Entry 7WPA (electron microscopy, 2.77 A resolution); this record covers chains A and B of the 4 polymer chains in the assembly.

# Chain A (and B)
Protein: Spike glycoprotein
Organism: Severe acute respiratory syndrome coronavirus 2
Notes: chain B of this document is another copy of the same molecule, construct and numbering; everything in this record applies to it too
UniProt: P0DTC2 (SPIKE_SARS2); aligned to UniProt positions 1-1205 over residues 1-1205 (the alignment contains insertions or deletions, so no single offset holds)
Chain sequence (1205 residues; row label = number of the first residue in the row):
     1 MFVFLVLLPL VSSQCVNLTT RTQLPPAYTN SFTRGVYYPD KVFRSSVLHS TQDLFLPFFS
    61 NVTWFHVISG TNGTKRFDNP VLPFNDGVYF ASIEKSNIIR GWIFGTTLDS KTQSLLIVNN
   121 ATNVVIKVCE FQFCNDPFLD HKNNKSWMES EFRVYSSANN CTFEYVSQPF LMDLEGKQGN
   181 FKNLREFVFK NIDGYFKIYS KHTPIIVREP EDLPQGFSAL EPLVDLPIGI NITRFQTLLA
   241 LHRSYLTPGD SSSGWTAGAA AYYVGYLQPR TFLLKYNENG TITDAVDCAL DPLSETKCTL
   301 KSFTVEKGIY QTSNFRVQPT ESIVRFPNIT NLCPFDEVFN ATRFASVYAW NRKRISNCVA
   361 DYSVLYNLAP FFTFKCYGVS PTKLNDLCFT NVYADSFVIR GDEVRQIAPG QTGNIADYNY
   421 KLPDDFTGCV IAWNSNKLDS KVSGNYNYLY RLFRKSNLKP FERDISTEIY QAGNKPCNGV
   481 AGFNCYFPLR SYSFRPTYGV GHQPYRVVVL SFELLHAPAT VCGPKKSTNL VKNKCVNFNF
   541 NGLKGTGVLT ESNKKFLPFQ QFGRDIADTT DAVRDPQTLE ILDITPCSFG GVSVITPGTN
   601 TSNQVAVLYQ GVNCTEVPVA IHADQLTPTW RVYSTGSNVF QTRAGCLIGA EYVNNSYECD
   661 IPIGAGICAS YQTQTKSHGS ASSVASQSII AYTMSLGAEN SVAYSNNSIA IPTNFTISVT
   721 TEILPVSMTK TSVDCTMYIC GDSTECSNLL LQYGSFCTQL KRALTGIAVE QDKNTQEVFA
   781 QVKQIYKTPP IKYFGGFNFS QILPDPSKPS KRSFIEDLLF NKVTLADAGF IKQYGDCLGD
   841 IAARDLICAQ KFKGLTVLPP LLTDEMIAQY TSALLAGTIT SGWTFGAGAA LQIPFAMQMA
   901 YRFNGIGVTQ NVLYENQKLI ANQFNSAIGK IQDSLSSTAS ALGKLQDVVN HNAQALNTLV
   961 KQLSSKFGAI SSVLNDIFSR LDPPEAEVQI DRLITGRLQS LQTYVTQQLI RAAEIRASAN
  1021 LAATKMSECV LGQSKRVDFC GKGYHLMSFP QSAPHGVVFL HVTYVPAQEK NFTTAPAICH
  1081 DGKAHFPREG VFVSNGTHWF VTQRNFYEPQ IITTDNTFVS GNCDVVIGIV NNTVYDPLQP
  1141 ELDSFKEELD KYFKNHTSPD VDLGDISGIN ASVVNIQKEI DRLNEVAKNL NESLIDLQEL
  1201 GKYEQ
Unresolved in the structure: 1-14, 67-77, 141-150, 174-180, 240-260, 675-684, 834-843, 1145-1205
Disulfide bonds: C288-C298, C333-C358, C388-C522, C477-C485, C535-C587, C614-C646, C659-C668, C735-C757, C1029-C1040, C1079-C1123
Covalently attached groups: N-acetylglucosamine (NAG) linked to N61, N279, N328, N613, N706, N714, N798, N1071, N1095, N1131
Construct notes: variant V67 (Ala in P0DTC2), I93 (Thr95 in P0DTC2), D140 (Gly142 in P0DTC2), R208 (Asn211 in P0DTC2), E209 (Leu212 in P0DTC2), P210 (Val213 in P0DTC2), E211 (Arg214 in P0DTC2), D336 (Gly339 in P0DTC2), L368 (Ser371 in P0DTC2), P370 (Ser373 in P0DTC2), F372 (Ser375 in P0DTC2), N414 (Lys417 in P0DTC2), K437 (Asn440 in P0DTC2), S443 (Gly446 in P0DTC2), N474 (Ser477 in P0DTC2), K475 (Thr478 in P0DTC2), A481 (Glu484 in P0DTC2), R490 (Gln493 in P0DTC2), S493 (Gly496 in P0DTC2), R495 (Gln498 in P0DTC2), Y498 (Asn501 in P0DTC2), H502 (Tyr505 in P0DTC2), K544 (Thr547 in P0DTC2), G611 (Asp614 in P0DTC2), Y652 (His655 in P0DTC2), K676 (Asn679 in P0DTC2), H678 (Pro681 in P0DTC2), K761 (Asn764 in P0DTC2), Y793 (Asp796 in P0DTC2), K853 (Asn856 in P0DTC2), H951 (Gln954 in P0DTC2), K966 (Asn969 in P0DTC2), F978 (Leu981 in P0DTC2); insertion (206-207); engineered mutation G679 (Arg682 in P0DTC2), S680 (Arg683 in P0DTC2), S682 (Arg685 in P0DTC2), P983 (Lys986 in P0DTC2), P984 (Val987 in P0DTC2)
Curated features (UniProtKB/Swiss-Prot):
  - glycosylation (N-linked (GlcNAc...) asparagine): N17 (complex), N61 (hybrid), N331 (complex), N603 (hybrid)
From the paper describing this entry:
  - conformationally variable residues (loop rearrangement): L368 to F374

# Interface between chain A and chain B
Residue-residue contacts (171; chain A residue first):
  Y38(A) with F559(B), hydrophobic
  K41(A) with A517(B); F559(B); Q560(B); Q561(B), hydrogen bond (backbone-backbone); F562(B)
  V42(A) with R564(B)
  F43(A) with K554(B); K555(B); F556(B), hydrophobic; Q560(B); F562(B), hydrogen bond (backbone-backbone); G563(B); R564(B), hydrogen bond (backbone-backbone)
  V47(A) with D565(B); I566(B), hydrophobic
  F163(A) with R354(B)
  G194(A) with Y393(B)
  Y195(A) with N391(B), hydrogen bond
  P222(A) with F559(B)
  P227(A) with R354(B), hydrogen bond (backbone-side chain); Y393(B)
  N279(A) with K555(B)
  Y366(A) with F483(B), hydrophobic
  F371(A) with F483(B), hydrophobic
  F374(A) with Y486(B)
  P381(A) with F453(B); Y486(B)
  T382(A) with F453(B); Y470(B)
  S732(A) with Q311(B), hydrogen bond
  D734(A) with N314(B), hydrogen bond; R316(B), salt bridge
  T736(A) with R316(B), hydrogen bond (backbone-side chain)
  M737(A) with R316(B); F589(B), hydrophobic
  D742(A) with R316(B), salt bridge
  S743(A) with G545(B); T546(B), hydrogen bond (side chain-backbone)
  Q752(A) with S965(B); K966(B), hydrogen bond (backbone-backbone); F967(B), hydrogen bond (backbone-backbone); G968(B)
  Y753(A) with S965(B); F967(B)
  G754(A) with S965(B)
  S755(A) with T958(B); Q962(B)
  F756(A) with Q962(B); F967(B), hydrophobic; S1000(B)
  Q759(A) with T958(B)
  K761(A) with Q311(B), hydrogen bond (side chain-backbone)
  R762(A) with Q954(B), hydrogen bond
  T765(A) with Q311(B)
  K783(A) with K1042(B)
  Q784(A) with A698(B); N700(B), hydrogen bond
  I785(A) with L696(B), hydrophobic; A698(B), hydrogen bond (backbone-backbone); E699(B); N700(B), hydrogen bond (backbone-backbone)
  Y786(A) with N700(B); V702(B), hydrophobic
  K787(A) with E699(B), salt bridge; N700(B), hydrogen bond (backbone-backbone)
  P789(A) with Y704(B), hydrophobic
  Y793(A) with Y704(B)
  F794(A) with Y704(B)
  G829(A) with R643(B)
  F830(A) with R643(B)
  I831(A) with G611(B); N613(B); R643(B); A644(B); G645(B)
  R844(A) with D583(B), salt bridge
  K851(A) with F589(B)
  F852(A) with P586(B), hydrophobic
  K853(A) with D565(B), salt bridge; A567(B); T569(B), hydrogen bond
  L858(A) with Q610(B)
  P859(A) with A644(B), hydrophobic
  P860(A) with A665(B), hydrogen bond (backbone-backbone)
  L861(A) with P662(B), hydrophobic; G664(B); G666(B), hydrogen bond (backbone-backbone); I667(B)
  L862(A) with M694(B), hydrophobic
  T863(A) with A665(B); G666(B)
  M866(A) with G666(B); M694(B), hydrophobic; L696(B), hydrophobic
  Q869(A) with L696(B)
  Y870(A) with L696(B)
  T880(A) with V702(B); Y704(B)
  W883(A) with Y1044(B), hydrogen bond
  G886(A) with D1038(B)
  A887(A) with G1043(B); Y1044(B), hydrophobic; P1066(B)
  A890(A) with V702(B), hydrophobic; E1069(B)
  L891(A) with A710(B); P712(B), hydrophobic; E1069(B)
  Q892(A) with V702(B); A703(B); S708(B), hydrogen bond; I709(B); A710(B), hydrogen bond (backbone-backbone); N1071(B), hydrogen bond
  I893(A) with Y704(B); I709(B), hydrophobic
  P894(A) with Y704(B), hydrophobic; S705(B); N706(B); S708(B); I709(B)
  F895(A) with Y704(B), hydrogen bond (backbone-side chain)
  M897(A) with T1074(B); V1091(B), hydrophobic
  Y901(A) with V1091(B); R1104(B)
  N904(A) with R1104(B)
  Q910(A) with P1087(B), hydrogen bond (side chain-backbone)
  N911(A) with F1086(B); S1120(B), hydrogen bond
  Y914(A) with P1076(B); F1086(B), hydrophobic; V1125(B); V1126(B)
  E915(A) with S1120(B), hydrogen bond; V1125(B)
  V960(A) with A567(B)
  S964(A) with D568(B)
  N975(A) with K544(B)
  F978(A) with K383(B), hydrogen bond (backbone-side chain)
  S979(A) with K383(B); L387(B); K544(B)
  R980(A) with G378(B); V379(B); S380(B), hydrogen bond (backbone-backbone); L387(B); L514(B)
  L981(A) with G378(B); S380(B); K383(B)
  D982(A) with S380(B)
  V988(A) with R992(B)
  D991(A) with G968(B)
  Q999(A) with Q999(B), hydrogen bond
  Q1002(A) with T1003(B); Q1007(B)
  T1006(A) with T1006(B)
  R1016(A) with E1014(B), salt bridge
  S1027(A) with V1037(B); D1038(B)
  E1028(A) with R1036(B), salt bridge; V1037(B)
  L1031(A) with V1037(B); D1038(B)
  G1032(A) with V1037(B)
  K1035(A) with K1035(B)
  R1036(A) with R1036(B)
  E1108(A) with S1120(B), hydrogen bond
  L1138(A) with L1138(B), hydrophobic
Other interface residues (no listed pair), chain A (112 interface residues in all): D40, R44, S46, E221, L365, S380, E770, G888, A889, T909, Q917, I970, P983, L1009, Q1110, E1141, L1142, S1144
Other interface residues (no listed pair), chain B (125 interface residues in all): P381, D386, T427, A472, H516, P518, S552, L557, T585, C587, V612, T642, C659, I663, C668, T693, G697, N707, A969, I1010, F1039, Y1064, V1065, A1075, F1118, V1119, I1127, L1142, S1144

# Overview
112 residues of chain A face 125 of chain B across their interface; the contacts include 32 hydrogen bonds and
7 salt bridges. Polar pairs include D734(A)-R316(B), D742(A)-R316(B) and K787(A)-E699(B). The paper reports
conformational variability at L368(A).
Both chains are Spike glycoprotein (Severe acute respiratory syndrome coronavirus 2). Entry 7WPA (SARS-CoV-2
Omicron Variant SPIKE trimer complexed with ACE2) was determined by electron microscopy (same publication as
7WPB, 7WPC, 7WPD, 7WPE, 7WPF and 7WRV).
